6GR9 - chains A and B; structure by X-ray diffraction, 2.25 A resolution.

[Chain A]
Name: Aurora kinase C
From: Homo sapiens
Notes: EC 2.7.11.1
UniProt: Q9UQB9 (AURKC_HUMAN), isoform Q9UQB9-2; residues 36-305 here correspond to UniProt positions 2-271 (UniProt number = residue number - 34)
Chain sequence (274 residues; each row starts with the number of its first residue):
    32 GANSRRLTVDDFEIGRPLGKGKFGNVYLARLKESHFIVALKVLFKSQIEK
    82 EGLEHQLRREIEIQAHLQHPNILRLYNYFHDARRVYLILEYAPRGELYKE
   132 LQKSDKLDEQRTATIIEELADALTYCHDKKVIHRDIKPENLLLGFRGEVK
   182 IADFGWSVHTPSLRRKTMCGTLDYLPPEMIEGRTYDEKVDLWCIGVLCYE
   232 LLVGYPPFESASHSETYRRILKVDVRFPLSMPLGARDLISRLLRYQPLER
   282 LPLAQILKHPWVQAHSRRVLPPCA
Disordered / not traced: 32-36
Differences from the reference sequence: expression tag (32-35); conflict D136 (Glu102 in Q9UQB9)
Modified residues: T39 (phosphothreonine; TPO); T198 (phosphothreonine; TPO)
Residues lining bound ligands: VX-680 (VX6; cyclopropanecarboxylic acid {4-[4-(4-methyl-piperazin-1-yl)-6-(5-methyl-2H-pyrazol-3-ylamino)-pyrimidin-2-ylsulfanyl]-phenyl}-amide): L49, G50, F54, V57, A70, K72, L104, L120, E121, Y122, A123, P124, R125, G126, E127, L173, A183

[Chain B]
Name: Inner centromere protein
From: Homo sapiens
UniProt: Q9NQS7 (INCE_HUMAN); residue numbers follow UniProt; this construct covers 835-903
Chain sequence (70 residues; each row starts with the number of its first residue):
   834 MEAHPRKPIPTWARGTPLSQAIIHQYYHPPNLLELFGTILPLDLEDIFKK
   884 SKPRYHKRTSSAVWNSPPLQ
Disordered / not traced: 834-840, 883-891, 898-903
Differences from the reference sequence: initiating methionine (834)
Modified residues: S893 (phosphoserine; SEP); S894 (phosphoserine; SEP)
UniProt features mapped onto this chain:
  - modified residue: T892 (Phosphothreonine), S893 (Phosphoserine), S894 (Phosphoserine), S899 (Phosphoserine)

[How chain A and chain B interact]
Pairs across the interface - 76 pairs, chain A then chain B:
  L38(A) - F869(B)  hydrophobic
  E44(A) - W845(B)
  I45(A) - P843(B)
  I45(A) - W845(B)
  G46(A) - I842(B)
  G46(A) - P843(B)
  G46(A) - W845(B)
  G46(A) - A846(B)
  R47(A) - A846(B)
  R47(A) - R847(B)
  L59(A) - A846(B)
  A60(A) - W845(B)
  R61(A) - W845(B)
  L62(A) - L868(B)  hydrophobic
  L62(A) - F869(B)  hydrophobic
  S65(A) - L868(B)
  F67(A) - Q858(B)
  F67(A) - P863(B)  hydrophobic
  F67(A) - L865(B)  hydrophobic
  F67(A) - L868(B)  hydrophobic
  F67(A) - F869(B)  hydrophobic
  I68(A) - A854(B)  hydrophobic
  I68(A) - I855(B)  hydrophobic
  I68(A) - Q858(B)  hydrogen bond (backbone-side chain)
  K76(A) - I880(B)  hydrogen bond (side chain-backbone)
  K76(A) - F881(B)
  I79(A) - F881(B)  hydrophobic
  E80(A) - F881(B)
  E85(A) - L877(B)
  E85(A) - F881(B)
  H86(A) - L877(B)
  R89(A) - L875(B)
  R89(A) - L877(B)
  I92(A) - L875(B)  hydrophobic
  A96(A) - I872(B)  hydrophobic
  H97(A) - W897(B)
  R105(A) - L865(B)
  L106(A) - I872(B)
  Y107(A) - L865(B)  hydrophobic
  Y107(A) - F869(B)  hydrophobic
  Y107(A) - I872(B)
  N108(A) - F869(B)  hydrogen bond (side chain-backbone)
  N108(A) - G870(B)  hydrogen bond (side chain-backbone)
  N108(A) - T871(B)  hydrogen bond (side chain-backbone)
  N108(A) - I872(B)
  Y109(A) - I872(B)  hydrophobic
  Y109(A) - L873(B)  hydrogen bond (side chain-backbone)
  Y109(A) - P874(B)  hydrogen bond (side chain-backbone)
  Y109(A) - L875(B)
  H111(A) - D879(B)  salt bridge
  H111(A) - I880(B)
  I119(A) - F869(B)  hydrophobic
  Y122(A) - I855(B)  hydrophobic
  P124(A) - I855(B)  hydrophobic
  V162(A) - W897(B)  hydrophobic
  F176(A) - I855(B)  hydrophobic
  F176(A) - I856(B)  hydrophobic
  F176(A) - Y859(B)  hydrophobic
  F176(A) - Y860(B)  hydrophobic
  R177(A) - Y859(B)
  R177(A) - Y860(B)
  E179(A) - Y859(B)  hydrogen bond
  H190(A) - S893(B)
  H190(A) - S894(B)
  H190(A) - V896(B)  hydrogen bond (side chain-backbone)
  H190(A) - W897(B)
  T191(A) - S893(B)
  P192(A) - S893(B)
  P192(A) - V896(B)
  S193(A) - S893(B)
  R196(A) - S893(B)
  P302(A) - Y859(B)
  P303(A) - Y859(B)
  P303(A) - Y860(B)  hydrophobic
  C304(A) - P862(B)
  A305(A) - P862(B)
Other interface residues (no listed pair), chain A (53 interface residues in all): H66, V69, R90, E93, I94, V116, K160, R195, V300, L301
Other interface residues (no listed pair), chain B (32 interface residues in all): L851, A895

[In short]
Chain A and chain B form an interface of 53 and 32 residues respectively; the contacts include 9 hydrogen
bonds and 1 salt bridge. Polar pairs include H111(A)-D879(B), I68(A)-Q858(B) and K76(A)-I880(B). Chain A binds
VX-680.
Here chain A is Aurora kinase C and chain B is Inner centromere protein, both from Homo sapiens. Entry 6GR9
(Human AURKC INCENP complex bound to VX-680) was determined by X-ray diffraction.
